3APZ - chain A; structure by X-ray diffraction, 2.60 A resolution.

== Chain A ==
Name: Geranyl diphosphate synthase
Organism: Arabidopsis thaliana
Notes: EC 2.5.1.30; fragment: residues in UNP 76-422
UniProtKB: Q9FT89 (Q9FT89_ARATH); residues 2-348 here correspond to UniProt positions 76-422 (UniProt number = residue number + 74)
Chain sequence (348 residues; row label = number of the first residue in the row):
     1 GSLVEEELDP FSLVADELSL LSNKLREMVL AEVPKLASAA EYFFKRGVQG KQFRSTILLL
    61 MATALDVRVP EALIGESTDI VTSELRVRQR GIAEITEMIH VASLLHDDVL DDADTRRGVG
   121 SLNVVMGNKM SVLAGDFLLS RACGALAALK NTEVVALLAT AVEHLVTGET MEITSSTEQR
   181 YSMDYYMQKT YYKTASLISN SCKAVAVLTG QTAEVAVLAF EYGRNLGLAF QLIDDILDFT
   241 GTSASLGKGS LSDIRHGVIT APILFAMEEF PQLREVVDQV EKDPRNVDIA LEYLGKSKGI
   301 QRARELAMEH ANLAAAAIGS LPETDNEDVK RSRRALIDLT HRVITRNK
Unresolved in the structure: 1-7, 35-46, 68-81, 110-125
Sequence notes: expression tag (1)
From the paper describing this entry:
  - conformationally variable residues (order/disorder transition): Lys35 to Arg46, Arg68 to Val81, Leu110 to Val125
  - specificity-determining residues: Ile99, Val162

== Overview ==
The paper reports specificity determinants Ile99 and Val162; conformational variability at Lys35, Arg68 and
Leu110.
Chain A is Geranyl diphosphate synthase (Arabidopsis thaliana); the structure, Apo form of Arabidopsis
medium/long-chain length prenyl pyrophosphate synthase, was determined by X-ray diffraction, deposited
together with 3AQ0.
